PDB entry 7MBX | electron microscopy, 1.95 A resolution | chains A and R of the 6 polymer chains in the assembly

== Chain A ==
Name: Guanine nucleotide-binding protein G(s) subunit alpha isoforms short
Source organism: Homo sapiens
UniProt: P63092 (GNAS2_HUMAN); residues 1-394 here = UniProt positions 1-394
Chain sequence (394 residues; numbered 1 to 394; the number before each row is that of its first residue):
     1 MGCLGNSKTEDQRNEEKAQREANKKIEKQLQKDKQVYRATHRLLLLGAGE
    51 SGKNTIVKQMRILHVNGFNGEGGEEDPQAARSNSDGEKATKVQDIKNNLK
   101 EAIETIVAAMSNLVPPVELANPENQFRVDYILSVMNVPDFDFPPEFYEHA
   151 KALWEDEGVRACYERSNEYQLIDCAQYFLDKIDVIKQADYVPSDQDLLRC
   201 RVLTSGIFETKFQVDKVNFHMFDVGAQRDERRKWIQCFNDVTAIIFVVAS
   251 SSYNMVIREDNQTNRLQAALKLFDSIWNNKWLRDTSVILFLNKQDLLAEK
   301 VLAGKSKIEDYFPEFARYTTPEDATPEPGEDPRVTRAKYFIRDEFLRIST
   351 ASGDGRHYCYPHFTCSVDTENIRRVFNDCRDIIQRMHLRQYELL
Not modelled in the structure: 1-7, 65-203, 254-261
Construct notes: conflict N54 (Ser in P63092), A226 (Gly in P63092), A268 (Glu in P63092), K271 (Asn in P63092), D274 (Lys in P63092), K280 (Arg in P63092), D284 (Thr in P63092), T285 (Ile in P63092); engineered mutation S366 (Ala in P63092)

== Chain R ==
Name: Cholecystokinin receptor type A
Source organism: Homo sapiens
UniProt: P32238 (CCKAR_HUMAN); numbering as in UniProt (aligned over 2-428)
Chain sequence (435 residues; numbered 2 to 436; the number before each row is that of its first residue):
     2 DVVDSLLVNGSNITPPCELGLENETLFCLDQPRPSKEWQPAVQILLYSLI
    52 FLLSVLGNTLVITVLIRNKRMRTVTNIFLLSLAVSDLMLCLFCMPFNLIP
   102 NLLKDFIFGSAVCKTTTYFMGTSVSVSTFNLVAISLERYGAICKPLQSRV
   152 WQTKSHALKVIAATWCLSFTIMTPYPIYSNLVPFTKNNNQTANMCRFLLP
   202 NDVMQQSWHTFLLLILFLIPGIVMMVAYGLISLELYQGIKFEASQKKSAK
   252 ERKPSTTSSGKYEDSDGCYLQKTRPPRKLELRQLSTGSSSRANRIRSNSS
   302 AANLMAKKRVIRMLIVIVVLFFLCWMPIFSANAWRAYDTASAERRLSGTP
   352 ISFILLLSYTSSCVNPIIYCFMNKRFRLGFMATFPCCPNPGPPGARGEVG
   402 EEEEGGTTGASLSRFSYSHMSASVPPQHHHHHHHH
Not modelled in the structure: 2-37, 244-300, 387-436
Construct notes: expression tag (429-436)
Curated features (UniProtKB/Swiss-Prot):
  - lipidation: C387 (S-palmitoyl cysteine)
  - glycosylation (N-linked (GlcNAc...) asparagine): N10, N24, N190
Disulfides: C114-C196
Reported in the primary citation:
  - contacts within the chain: R139-Y229, W326-F330, Y229-Y370 (water-mediated contact)

== Interface between chain A and chain R ==
Pairs across the interface (38; chain A residue first):
  R38(A) - R150(R)  hydrogen bond (backbone-side chain)
  H41(A) - L147(R)
  H41(A) - R150(R)
  D215(A) - Q148(R)  hydrogen bond (backbone-side chain)
  V217(A) - L147(R)  hydrophobic
  V217(A) - Q148(R)
  G355(A) - S301(R)
  Y358(A) - S301(R)  hydrogen bond
  Y358(A) - N304(R)
  F376(A) - L147(R)  hydrophobic
  R380(A) - C144(R)  hydrogen bond (side chain-backbone)
  R380(A) - P146(R)
  R380(A) - L147(R)
  R380(A) - E235(R)  salt bridge
  I383(A) - L147(R)  hydrophobic
  I383(A) - R150(R)
  Q384(A) - I143(R)
  Q384(A) - P146(R)
  Q384(A) - E235(R)
  Q384(A) - K308(R)
  H387(A) - A142(R)  hydrogen bond (side chain-backbone)
  H387(A) - P146(R)
  H387(A) - S149(R)
  H387(A) - R150(R)
  L388(A) - K308(R)
  R389(A) - R376(R)
  Q390(A) - N374(R)
  Q390(A) - R376(R)
  Y391(A) - R139(R)
  Y391(A) - A142(R)
  Y391(A) - I143(R)  hydrophobic
  E392(A) - N374(R)
  E392(A) - K375(R)  hydrogen bond (backbone-backbone)
  L393(A) - M314(R)  hydrophobic
  L393(A) - M373(R)
  L393(A) - K375(R)
  L393(A) - R378(R)  hydrogen bond (backbone-side chain)
  L394(A) - K375(R)
Interface residues without a listed pair, chain A (24 interface residues in all): F219, S352, R356, H357, C379, M386
Interface residues without a listed pair, chain R (22 interface residues in all): E138, L236, V311
Interface features reported in the paper:
  - pairs named by the authors: H387(A)-A142(R) (hydrogen bond), H387(A)-R150(R), L388(A)-I143(R), L388(A)-K308(R), L393(A)-M373(R) (hydrophobic contact), R139(R)-Y391(A), I143(R)-Q384(A), C144(R)-R380(A), L147(R)-H41(A), L147(R)-V217(A), L147(R)-F376(A), L147(R)-I383(A), Q148(R)-D215(A) (hydrogen bond), R150(R)-R38(A) (hydrogen bond), E235(R)-R380(A), N304(R)-Y358(A), V311(R)-Y391(A), N374(R)-Q390(A) (backbone contact), K375(R)-L394(A), R378(R)-L394(A)

== Overview ==
Chain A and chain R form an interface of 24 and 22 residues respectively; the contacts include 7 hydrogen
bonds and 1 salt bridge. Polar pairs include R380(A)-E235(R), R38(A)-R150(R) and D215(A)-Q148(R). The authors
report hydrogen bonds between H387(A) and A142(R), Q148(R) and D215(A) and R150(R) and R38(A); contacts
between H387(A) and R150(R), L388(A) and I143(R) and L388(A) and K308(R) among others; a hydrophobic contact
between L393(A) and M373(R). From the paper: contacts within the chain involving Y229(R), R139(R) and F330(R)
among others.
Here chain A is Guanine nucleotide-binding protein G(s) subunit alpha isoforms short and chain R is
Cholecystokinin receptor type A, both from Homo sapiens. Entry 7MBX (Human Cholecystokinin 1 receptor (CCK1R)
Gs complex) was determined by electron microscopy together with 7MBY from the same study.
